Entry 4MG8 (X-ray diffraction, 1.85 A resolution); this record covers chains A and C of the 4 polymer chains in the assembly.

== Chain A ==
Molecule: Estrogen receptor
From: Homo sapiens
Notes: fragment: ligand binding domain
UniProt: P03372 (ESR1_HUMAN); numbering as in UniProt (aligned over 302-552)
Amino-acid sequence (255 residues; numbered 298 to 552; the number before each row is that of its first residue):
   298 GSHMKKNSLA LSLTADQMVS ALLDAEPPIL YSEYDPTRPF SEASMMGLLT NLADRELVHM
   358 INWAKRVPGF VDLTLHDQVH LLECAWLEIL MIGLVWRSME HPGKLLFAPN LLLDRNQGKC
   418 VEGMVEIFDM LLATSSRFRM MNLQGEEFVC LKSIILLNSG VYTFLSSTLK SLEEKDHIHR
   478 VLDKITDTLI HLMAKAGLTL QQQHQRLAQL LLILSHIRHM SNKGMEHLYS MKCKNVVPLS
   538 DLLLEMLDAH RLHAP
Not modelled in the structure: 298-304, 462-463, 549-552
Modified residues: Cys381 (s-hydroxycysteine; CSO); Cys417 (s-hydroxycysteine; CSO)
Sequence notes: expression tag (298-301); engineered mutation Ser537 (Tyr in P03372)
Residues lining bound ligands: alpha-zearalanol (27J): Met343, Leu346, Thr347, Leu349, Ala350, Glu353, Leu387, Met388, Leu391, Arg394, Phe404, Met421, Ile424, Phe425, Leu428, Gly521, His524, Leu525
Reported in the primary citation:
  - binding site for alpha-zearalanol: Glu353, Arg394, His524
  - specificity-determining residues: Met421 (proposed by the authors, not directly observed)
  - mutagenesis - Y537S: increased stability (citing earlier work)

== Chain C ==
Molecule: Nuclear receptor coactivator 1
Notes: fragment: coactivator peptide SRC-1
UniProt: Q15788 (NCOA1_HUMAN); residues 686-698 here = UniProt positions 686-698
Amino-acid sequence (13 residues; row label = number of the first residue in the row):
   686 RHKILHRLLQ EGS
Not modelled in the structure: 686, 697-698
Curated features (UniProtKB/Swiss-Prot):
  - motif: Leu690 to Leu694 (LXXLL motif 4)
  - modified residue: Ser698 (Phosphoserine)
  - mutagenesis: Leu693 to Leu694 (Slightly affects interactions with steroid receptors. Abolishes interactions with steroid receptors; when associated with A-636; A-637; A-752 and A-753)

== How chain A and chain C interact ==
Pairs across the interface (21):
  Ile358(A) - Leu690(C)  hydrophobic
  Ile358(A) - Leu693(C)  hydrophobic
  Ile358(A) - Leu694(C)  hydrophobic
  Lys362(A) - Leu693(C)  hydrogen bond (side chain-backbone)
  Lys362(A) - Leu694(C)
  Lys362(A) - Glu696(C)
  Leu372(A) - His691(C)
  Leu372(A) - Leu694(C)  hydrophobic
  Leu372(A) - Gln695(C)
  Gln375(A) - Leu694(C)
  Val376(A) - Lys688(C)
  Val376(A) - Leu690(C)
  Val376(A) - His691(C)
  Val376(A) - Leu694(C)  hydrophobic
  Glu380(A) - Lys688(C)  salt bridge
  Glu380(A) - Leu690(C)
  Asp538(A) - Ile689(C)
  Leu539(A) - Ile689(C)
  Glu542(A) - Lys688(C)
  Glu542(A) - Ile689(C)  hydrogen bond (side chain-backbone)
  Met543(A) - Leu690(C)  hydrophobic
Also at the interface, not in a pair above, chain A (13 interface residues in all): Phe367, His373, Leu379

== Overview ==
13 residues of chain A face 8 of chain C across their interface, with 2 hydrogen bonds and 1 salt bridge.
Polar contacts include Glu380(A)-Lys688(C), Lys362(A)-Leu693(C) and Glu542(A)-Ile689(C). Chain A binds
alpha-zearalanol. From the paper: a binding site for alpha-zearalanol at Glu353(A), Arg394(A) and His524(A);
Y537S of chain A increases stability.
Chain A is Estrogen receptor (Homo sapiens) and chain C is Nuclear receptor coactivator 1; the structure,
Crystal structure of hERa-LBD (Y537S) in complex with alpha-zearalanol, was determined by X-ray diffraction,
deposited together with 4MG5, 4MG6, 4MG7, 4MG9, 4MGA, 4MGB, 4MGC and 4MGD.
